PDB entry 5WAI | X-ray diffraction, 2.90 A resolution | chains B and D of the 4 polymer chains in the assembly

[Chain B]
Molecule: Polycomb protein SUZ12
Organism: Homo sapiens
Reference sequence: Q15022 (SUZ12_HUMAN); residue numbers follow UniProt; this construct covers 76-545
Amino-acid sequence (478 residues; numbered 76 to 553; the number before each row is that of its first residue):
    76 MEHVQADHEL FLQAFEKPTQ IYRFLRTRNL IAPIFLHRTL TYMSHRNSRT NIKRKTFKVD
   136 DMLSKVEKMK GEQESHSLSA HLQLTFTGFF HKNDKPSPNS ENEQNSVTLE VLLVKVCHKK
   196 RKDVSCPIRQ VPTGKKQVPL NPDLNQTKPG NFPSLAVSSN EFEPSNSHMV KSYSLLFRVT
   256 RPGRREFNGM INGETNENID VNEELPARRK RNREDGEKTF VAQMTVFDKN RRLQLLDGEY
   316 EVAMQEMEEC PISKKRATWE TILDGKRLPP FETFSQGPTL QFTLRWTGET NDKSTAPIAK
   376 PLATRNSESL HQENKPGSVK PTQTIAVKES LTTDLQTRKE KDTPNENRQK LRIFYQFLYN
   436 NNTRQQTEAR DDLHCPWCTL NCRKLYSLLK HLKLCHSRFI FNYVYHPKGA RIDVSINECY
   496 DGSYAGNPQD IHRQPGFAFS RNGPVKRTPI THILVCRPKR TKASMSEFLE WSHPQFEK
Not modelled in the structure: 76-78, 150-153, 168-181, 210, 224-227, 254-294, 323-350, 364-422, 497-513, 547-553
Construct notes: expression tag (546-553)
Ion coordination: Zn2+: C450, C453, H466, H471

[Chain D]
Molecule: Jumonji, AT-rich interactive domain 2
Reference sequence: U6DXQ8 (U6DXQ8_NEOVI); residues 147-165 here correspond to UniProt positions 39-57 (UniProt number = residue number - 108)
Amino-acid sequence (19 residues; each row starts with the number of its first residue):
   147 LSKRKPKTED FLTFLCLRG
Not modelled in the structure: 147-149, 165

[Interface between chain B and chain D]
Pairs across the interface - 42 pairs, chain B then chain D:
  E84(B) - R164(D)  salt bridge
  F86(B) - F157(D)  hydrophobic
  L87(B) - F160(D)  hydrophobic
  L87(B) - L161(D)  hydrophobic
  L87(B) - R164(D)
  F90(B) - L161(D)  hydrophobic
  E91(B) - L161(D)
  E91(B) - R164(D)  salt bridge
  T94(B) - L158(D)
  T94(B) - L161(D)
  T94(B) - C162(D)
  Q95(B) - L161(D)
  Q95(B) - C162(D)
  R98(B) - E155(D)  hydrogen bond (side chain-backbone)
  R98(B) - L158(D)
  R98(B) - T159(D)  hydrogen bond
  R98(B) - C162(D)
  R427(B) - R150(D)
  F429(B) - K151(D)
  Y430(B) - T154(D)
  F432(B) - T154(D)
  F432(B) - F157(D)  hydrophobic
  Q440(B) - P152(D)
  Q440(B) - F157(D)
  Q441(B) - K151(D)
  Q441(B) - P152(D)
  T442(B) - P152(D)
  T442(B) - T154(D)  hydrogen bond
  T442(B) - F157(D)
  E443(B) - R150(D)  salt bridge
  E443(B) - P152(D)  hydrogen bond (backbone-backbone)
  E443(B) - K153(D)
  E443(B) - T154(D)  hydrogen bond (backbone-backbone)
  A444(B) - T154(D)  hydrogen bond (backbone-side chain)
  A444(B) - E155(D)
  R445(B) - K153(D)
  R445(B) - E155(D)  hydrogen bond (backbone-side chain)
  R445(B) - D156(D)  salt bridge
  D446(B) - E155(D)  hydrogen bond (backbone-side chain)
  P451(B) - T154(D)
  P451(B) - L158(D)  hydrophobic
  W452(B) - L158(D)

[Summary]
21 residues of chain B face 14 of chain D across their interface; the contacts include 8 hydrogen bonds and 4
salt bridges. Polar pairs include E84(B)-R164(D), E91(B)-R164(D) and E443(B)-R150(D). C450(B), C453(B),
H466(B) and H471(B) form the Zn2+ site.
Here chain B is Polycomb protein SUZ12 (Homo sapiens) and chain D is Jumonji, AT-rich interactive domain 2.
Entry 5WAI (Crystal Structure of a Suz12-Rbbp4-Jarid2-Aebp2 Heterotetrameric Complex) was determined by X-ray
diffraction (same publication as 5WAK).
